1OYX - chains A and C of the 3 polymer chains in the assembly; structure by X-ray diffraction, 1.85 A resolution.

== Chain A (and C) ==
Protein: Lethal(3)malignant brain tumor-like protein
Organism: Homo sapiens
Notes: chain C of this document is another copy of the same molecule, construct and numbering; everything in this record applies to it too
UniProtKB: Q9Y468 (LMBTL_HUMAN); residue numbers follow UniProt; this construct covers 197-527
Amino-acid sequence (331 residues; each row starts with the number of its first residue):
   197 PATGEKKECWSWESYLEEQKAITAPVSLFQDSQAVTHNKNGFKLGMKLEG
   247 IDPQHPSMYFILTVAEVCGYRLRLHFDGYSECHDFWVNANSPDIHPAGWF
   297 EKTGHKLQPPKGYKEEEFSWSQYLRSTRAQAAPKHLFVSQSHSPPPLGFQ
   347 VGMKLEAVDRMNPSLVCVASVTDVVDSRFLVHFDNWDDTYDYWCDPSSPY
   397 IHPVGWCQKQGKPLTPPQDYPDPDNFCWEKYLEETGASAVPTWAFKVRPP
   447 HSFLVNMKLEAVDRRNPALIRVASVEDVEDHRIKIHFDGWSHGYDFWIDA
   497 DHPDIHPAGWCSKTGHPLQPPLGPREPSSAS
Not modelled in the structure: 197-205, 519-527
Construct notes: modified residue (242, 254, 349, 357, 453)
Modified positions: Mse242, Mse254, Mse349, Mse357, Mse453 (selenomethionine; parent Met)
What the authors report for this chain:
  - binding site for 2-(N-morpholino)-ethanesulfonic acid: Asp248, Phe256, Phe272, Tyr275, His279, Asp355, Cys363, Phe379, Trp382, Tyr386, Asp459, Arg467, Phe483, Trp486, Tyr490
  - contacts within the chain: Asp459-Arg467 (hydrogen bond)

== Chain A / chain C interface ==
Residue-residue contacts (6):
  Lys408(A) - Trp382(C)
  Lys408(A) - Gln414(C)  hydrogen bond
  Leu450(A) - Glu277(C)
  Glu472(A) - Arg461(C)  salt bridge
  Val474(A) - Cys278(C)  hydrophobic
  His488(A) - Tyr490(C)
Also at the interface, not in a pair above, chain A (7 interface residues in all): Asp476, Lys480
Also at the interface, not in a pair above, chain C (7 interface residues in all): His279

== Overview ==
The chain A/chain C interface involves 7 residues from each chain, with 1 hydrogen bond and 1 salt bridge.
Among the polar pairs are Glu472(A)-Arg461(C) and Lys408(A)-Gln414(C). From the paper: a binding site for
2-(N-morpholino)-ethanesulfonic acid at Asp248(A), Phe256(A) and Phe272(A) among others; contacts within the
chain involving Asp459(A) and Arg467(A).
Both chains are Lethal(3)malignant brain tumor-like protein (Homo sapiens). Entry 1OYX (Crystal structure of
3-mbt repeats of lethal (3) malignant brain tumor (seleno-met) at 1.85 angstrom) was determined by X-ray
diffraction together with 1OZ2 and 1OZ3 from the same study.
